Entry 7TK0 (electron microscopy, 4.40 A resolution (low resolution: residue-level contacts below are approximate; hydrogen-bond / salt-bridge calls are withheld)); this record covers chains T and W of the 27 polymer chains in the assembly.

# Chain T
Protein: ATP synthase subunit a
Organism: Saccharomyces cerevisiae
UniProt: P00854 (ATP6_YEAST); residues 1-249 here correspond to UniProt positions 11-259 (UniProt number = residue number + 10)
Amino-acid sequence (249 residues; each row starts with the number of its first residue):
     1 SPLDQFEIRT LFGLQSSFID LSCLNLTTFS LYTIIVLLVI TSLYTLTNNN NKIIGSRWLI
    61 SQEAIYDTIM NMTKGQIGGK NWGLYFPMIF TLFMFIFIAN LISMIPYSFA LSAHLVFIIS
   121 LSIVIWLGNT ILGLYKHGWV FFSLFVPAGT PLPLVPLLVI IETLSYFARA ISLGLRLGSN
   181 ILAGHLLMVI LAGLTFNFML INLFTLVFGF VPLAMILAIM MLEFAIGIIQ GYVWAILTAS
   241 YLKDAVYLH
Disordered / not traced: 1-25

# Chain W
Protein: ATP synthase subunit f
Organism: Saccharomyces cerevisiae
UniProt: Q06405 (ATPK_YEAST); residues 1-95 here correspond to UniProt positions 7-101 (UniProt number = residue number + 6)
Amino-acid sequence (95 residues; each row starts with the number of its first residue):
     1 VSTLIPPKVV SSKNIGSAPN AKRIANVVHF YKSLPQGPAP AIKANTRLAR YKAKYFDGDN
    61 ASGKPLWHFA LGIIAFGYSM EYYFHLRHHK GAEEH
Disordered / not traced: 86-95

# Chain T / chain W interface
Residue-residue contacts - 6 pairs, chain T then chain W:
  N49(T) - P40(W)
  N50(T) - P40(W)
  S56(T) - G58(W)
  R57(T) - G58(W)
  Y107(T) - I73(W)
  Y107(T) - G77(W)
Other interface residues (no listed pair), chain T (6 interface residues in all): T47
Other interface residues (no listed pair), chain W (5 interface residues in all): F56

# In short
6 residues of chain T and 5 residues of chain W are in contact.
Here chain T is ATP synthase subunit a and chain W is ATP synthase subunit f, both from Saccharomyces
cerevisiae. Entry 7TK0 (Yeast ATP synthase State 1catalytic(c) without exogenous ATP backbone model) was
determined by electron microscopy, deposited together with 7TJS, 7TJT, 7TJU, 7TJV, 7TJW, 7TJX and 30 further
entries.
